PDB entry 6VCS | X-ray diffraction, 1.70 A resolution | chains A and E of the 6 polymer chains in the assembly

[Chain A (and E)]
Molecule: E3 ubiquitin-protein ligase UHRF1
From: Homo sapiens
Notes: chain E of this document is another copy of the same molecule, construct and numbering; everything in this record applies to it too
UniProtKB: Q96T88 (UHRF1_HUMAN), isoform Q96T88-2; residues 414-617 here correspond to UniProt positions 427-630 (UniProt number = residue number + 13)
Sequence (211 residues; each row starts with the number of its first residue):
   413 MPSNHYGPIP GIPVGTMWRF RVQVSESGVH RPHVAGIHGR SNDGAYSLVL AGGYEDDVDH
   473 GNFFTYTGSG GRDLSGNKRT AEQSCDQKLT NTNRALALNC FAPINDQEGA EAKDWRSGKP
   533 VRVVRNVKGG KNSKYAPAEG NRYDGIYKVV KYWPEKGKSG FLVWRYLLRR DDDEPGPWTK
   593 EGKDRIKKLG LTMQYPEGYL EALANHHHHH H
Not modelled in the structure: 413, 484-494, 613-623 (chain E: 413-415, 483-496, 614-623)
Sequence notes: expression tag (413, 618-623)

[Chain A / chain E interface]
Pairs across the interface (9):
  Arg431(A) - Pro608(E)
  Arg431(A) - Glu609(E)  hydrogen bond (side chain-backbone)
  Phe432(A) - Val434(E)  hydrophobic
  Phe432(A) - Pro608(E)  hydrophobic
  Val434(A) - Val434(E)  hydrophobic
  Val434(A) - His445(E)
  Tyr611(A) - Phe432(E)  hydrophobic
  Tyr611(A) - Pro608(E)
  Tyr611(A) - Tyr611(E)
Also at the interface, not in a pair above, chain A (6 interface residues in all): Pro608, Gly610
Also at the interface, not in a pair above, chain E (7 interface residues in all): Glu438

[Summary]
6 residues of chain A face 7 of chain E across their interface, with 1 hydrogen bond. The hydrogen-bonded pair
is Arg431(A)-Glu609(E).
Both chains are E3 ubiquitin-protein ligase UHRF1 (Homo sapiens). Entry 6VCS (SRA domain of UHRF1 in complex
with DNA) was determined by X-ray diffraction.
